Entry 9ATB (electron microscopy, 3.40 A resolution); this record covers chains F and K of the 22 polymer chains in the assembly.

# Chain F (and K)
Protein: Flagellin
Source organism: Cupriavidus gilardii
Notes: chain K of this document is another copy of the same molecule, construct and numbering; everything in this record applies to it too
UniProt: A0A849B394 (A0A849B394_9BURK); the construct has insertions or renumbered stretches relative to UniProt, so the offset changes along the chain: 1-285 = UniProt 1-285; 287-397 = UniProt 286-396
Sequence (397 residues; each row starts with the number of its first residue):
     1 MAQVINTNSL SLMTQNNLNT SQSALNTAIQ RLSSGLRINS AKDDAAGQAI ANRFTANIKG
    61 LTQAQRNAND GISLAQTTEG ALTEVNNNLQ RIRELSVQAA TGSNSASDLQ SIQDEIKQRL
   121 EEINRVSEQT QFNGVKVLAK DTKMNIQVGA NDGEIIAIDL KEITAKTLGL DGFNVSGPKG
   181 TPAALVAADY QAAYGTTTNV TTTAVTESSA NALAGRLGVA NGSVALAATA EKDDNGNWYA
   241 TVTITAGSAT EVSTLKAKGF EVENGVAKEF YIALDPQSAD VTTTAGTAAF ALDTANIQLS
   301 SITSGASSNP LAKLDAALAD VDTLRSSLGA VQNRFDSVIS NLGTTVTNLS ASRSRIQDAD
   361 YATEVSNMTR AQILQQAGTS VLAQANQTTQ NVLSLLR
Disordered / not traced: 1, 397
Differences from the reference sequence: conflict K59 (Arg in A0A849B394), T196 (Ala in A0A849B394), N199 (Gln in A0A849B394), 21 further conflict positions vs the reference (A0A849B394) not listed; insertion (286)

# How chain F and chain K interact
Contacting residue pairs (31):
  Q3(F) - L18(K)
  L10(F) - N26(K)
  L10(F) - I29(K)  hydrophobic
  M13(F) - Q30(K)  hydrogen bond
  T14(F) - S33(K)
  N17(F) - S33(K)
  N17(F) - S34(K)
  R37(F) - R66(K)
  R53(F) - N133(K)  hydrogen bond
  F54(F) - F132(K)  hydrophobic
  E154(F) - Q129(K)  hydrogen bond
  A330(F) - D114(K)
  N333(F) - E115(K)  hydrogen bond
  R334(F) - Q118(K)  hydrogen bond
  R334(F) - E121(K)
  R334(F) - E122(K)  salt bridge
  S337(F) - E84(K)  hydrogen bond
  V338(F) - E122(K)
  V338(F) - R125(K)
  S340(F) - E84(K)  hydrogen bond
  N348(F) - Q76(K)  hydrogen bond
  S352(F) - S73(K)
  R355(F) - S73(K)  hydrogen bond
  R355(F) - Q76(K)
  V381(F) - I29(K)
  V381(F) - L32(K)  hydrophobic
  V381(F) - S33(K)
  N391(F) - Q375(K)
  N391(F) - Q376(K)
  N391(F) - T379(K)
  L395(F) - L382(K)  hydrophobic
Also at the interface, not in a pair above, chain F (31 interface residues in all): A2, N57, V148, S326, N341, T344, I356, A377, Q384, S394
Also at the interface, not in a pair above, chain K (38 interface residues in all): N19, Q22, N69, D70, T77, G80, N88, S111, R119, V126, Q131, Y361, M368, Q372

# Overview
Chain F and chain K form an interface of 31 and 38 residues respectively, with 9 hydrogen bonds and 1 salt
bridge. Polar pairs include R334(F)-E122(K), M13(F)-Q30(K) and R53(F)-N133(K).
Both chains are Flagellin (Cupriavidus gilardii). Entry 9ATB (cryo-EM of Cupriavidus gilardii flagellum) was
determined by electron microscopy, deposited together with 9ATL.
